Entry 6HMM (X-ray diffraction, 1.90 A resolution); this record covers chain A.

# Chain A
Molecule: Poly(ADP-ribose) glycohydrolase
Source organism: Homo sapiens
Notes: EC 3.2.1.143
Reference sequence: Q86W56 (PARG_HUMAN); residues 448-976 here = UniProt positions 448-976
Sequence (531 residues; numbered 446 to 976; the number before each row is that of its first residue):
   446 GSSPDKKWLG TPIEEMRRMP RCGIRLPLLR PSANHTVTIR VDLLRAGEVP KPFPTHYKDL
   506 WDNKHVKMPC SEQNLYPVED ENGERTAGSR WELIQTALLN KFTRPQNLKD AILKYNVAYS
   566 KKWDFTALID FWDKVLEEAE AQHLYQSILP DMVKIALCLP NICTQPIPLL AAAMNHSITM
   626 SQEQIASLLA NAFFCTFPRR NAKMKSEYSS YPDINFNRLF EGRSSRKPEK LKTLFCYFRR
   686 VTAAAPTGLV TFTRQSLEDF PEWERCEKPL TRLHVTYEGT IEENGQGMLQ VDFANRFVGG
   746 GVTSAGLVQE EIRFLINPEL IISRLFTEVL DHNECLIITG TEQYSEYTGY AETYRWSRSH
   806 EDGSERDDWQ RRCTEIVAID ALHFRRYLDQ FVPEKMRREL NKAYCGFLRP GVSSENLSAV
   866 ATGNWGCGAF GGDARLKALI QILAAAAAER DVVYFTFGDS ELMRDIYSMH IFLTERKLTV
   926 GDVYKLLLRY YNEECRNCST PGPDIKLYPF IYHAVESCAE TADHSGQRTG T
Disordered / not traced: 446-449, 524-530, 964-976
Modified / non-standard residues: Cys711 (S-hydroxycysteine; CSO); Cys943 (S-hydroxycysteine; CSO)
Differences from the reference sequence: expression tag (446-447); engineered mutation Ala616 (Lys in Q86W56), Ala617 (Gln in Q86W56), Ala618 (Lys in Q86W56), Ala688 (Glu in Q86W56), Ala689 (Lys in Q86W56), Ala690 (Lys in Q86W56)
Residues lining bound ligands: 7JB (N-tert-butyl-9,10-bis(oxidanylidene)anthracene-2-sulfonamide): Thr725, Ile726, Glu727, Gln754, Ile757, Arg758, Ile761, Tyr792, Tyr795, Phe902
From the paper describing this entry:
  - conformationally variable residues (side-chain flip): Phe902
  - binding site for 7JB: Ile726, Glu727, Gln754, Tyr795, Phe902

# In short
Ligands of chain A: compound 7JB. From the paper: a binding site for 7JB at Ile726, Glu727 and Gln754 among
others; conformational variability at Phe902.
Chain A is Poly(ADP-ribose) glycohydrolase (Homo sapiens); the structure, Polyadpribosyl glycohydrolase in
complex with pdd00013907, was determined by X-ray diffraction together with 6HMK, 6HML and 6HMN from the same
study.
